9D37 - chains B and C of the 4 polymer chains in the assembly; structure by electron microscopy, 3.34 A resolution.

Chain B:
Protein: Glutamate receptor ionotropic, NMDA 2B
From: Homo sapiens
UniProtKB: Q13224 (NMDE2_HUMAN); residues 27-852 here = UniProt positions 27-852
Chain sequence (884 residues; each row starts with the number of its first residue; numbers below 1 keep their minus sign (Trp-8 is residue -8)):
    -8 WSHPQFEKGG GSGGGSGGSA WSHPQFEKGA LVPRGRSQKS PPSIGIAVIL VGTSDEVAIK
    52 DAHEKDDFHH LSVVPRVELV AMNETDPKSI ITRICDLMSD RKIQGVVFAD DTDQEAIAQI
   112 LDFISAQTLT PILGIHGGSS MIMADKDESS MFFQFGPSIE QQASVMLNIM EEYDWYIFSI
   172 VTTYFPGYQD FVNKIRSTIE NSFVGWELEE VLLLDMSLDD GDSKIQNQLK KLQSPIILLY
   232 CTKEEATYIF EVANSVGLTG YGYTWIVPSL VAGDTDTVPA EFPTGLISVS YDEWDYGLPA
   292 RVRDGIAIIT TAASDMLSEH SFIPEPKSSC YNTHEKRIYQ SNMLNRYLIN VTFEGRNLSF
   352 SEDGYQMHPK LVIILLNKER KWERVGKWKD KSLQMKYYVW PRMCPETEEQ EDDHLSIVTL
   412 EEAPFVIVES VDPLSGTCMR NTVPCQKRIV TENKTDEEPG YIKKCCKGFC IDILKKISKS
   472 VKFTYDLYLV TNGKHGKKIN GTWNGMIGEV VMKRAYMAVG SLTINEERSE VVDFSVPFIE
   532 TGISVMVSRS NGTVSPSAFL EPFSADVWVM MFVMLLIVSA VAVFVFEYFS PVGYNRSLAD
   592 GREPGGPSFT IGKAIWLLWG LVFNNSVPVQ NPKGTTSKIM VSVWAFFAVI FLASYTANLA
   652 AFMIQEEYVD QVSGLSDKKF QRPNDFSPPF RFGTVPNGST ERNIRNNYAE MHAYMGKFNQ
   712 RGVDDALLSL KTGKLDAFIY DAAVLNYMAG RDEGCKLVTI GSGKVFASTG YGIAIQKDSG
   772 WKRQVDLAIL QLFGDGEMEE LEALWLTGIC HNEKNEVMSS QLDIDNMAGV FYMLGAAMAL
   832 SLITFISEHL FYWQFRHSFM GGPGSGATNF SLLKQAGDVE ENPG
Not modelled in the structure: -8 to 33, 395-402, 441-450, 584-597, 842-875
Sequence notes: expression tag (-8 to 26, 853-875); engineered mutation Ser588 (Cys in Q13224), Ser838 (Cys in Q13224), Ser849 (Cys in Q13224)
UniProt features mapped onto this chain:
  - region: Lys604 to Pro623 (Pore-forming)
  - binding site (Zn(2+)): His127, Glu284
  - binding site (L-glutamate): Thr514, Arg519, Ser690, Thr691, Asp732
  - site: Asn615 (Functional determinant of NMDA receptors)
  - glycosylation (N-linked (GlcNAc...) asparagine): Asn74, Asn341, Asn348, Asn444, Asn491, Asn542, Asn688
  - natural variant: Ile50 (I50N: Found in a patient with schizophrenia; uncertain significance), Leu362 (L362M: Found in a patient with schizophrenia; uncertain significance), Glu413 (E413G: In MRD6), Cys436 (C436R: In MRD6), Cys456 (C456Y: In MRD6), Cys461 (C461F: In MRD6), Arg540 (R540H: In DEE27), Pro553 (P553L: In MRD6), Asn615 (N615I: In DEE27), Val618 (V618G: In DEE27), Tyr646 (Y646C: In DEE27), Asn649 (N649S: In DEE27; uncertain significance), 6 further natural variant entries in UniProt
  - mutagenesis: Pro553 (P553R: Changed glutamate-gated calcium ion channel activity characterized by increased glutamate and glycine potency and slowed response rise time and deactivation time course), Ala636 (A636P: Severely reduced localization to cell membrane; A636V: Reduced localization to cell membrane ...), Ala639 (A639V: Reduced localization to cell membrane. Affects glutamate-gated calcium ion channel activity resulting in increased agonist potency and mutant channels activated at lower glutamate and glycine ...), Ile641 (I641T: Reduced localization to cell membrane. Affects glutamate-gated calcium ion channel activity resulting in increased agonist potency and mutant channels activated at lower glutamate and glycine ...), Asn649 (N649T: Affects glutamate-gated calcium ion channel activity resulting in increased agonist potency and mutant channels activated at lower glutamate and glycine concentrations), Ala652 (A652G: No significant effect on glutamate and glycine agonist potency), Ile655 (I655F: Reduced localization to cell membrane), Met818 (M818V: Increased glutamate and glycine agonist potency)
Disulfides: Cys86-Cys321, Cys429-Cys456, Cys436-Cys457, Cys746-Cys801
Covalent attachments: N-acetylglucosamine (NAG) linked to Asn688
Residues lining bound ligands: glutamic acid (GLU): His486, Ser512, Thr514, Arg519, Val686, Gly689, Ser690, Thr691, Tyr731, Asp732

Chain C:
Protein: Glutamate receptor ionotropic, NMDA 1
From: Homo sapiens
UniProtKB: Q05586 (NMDZ1_HUMAN); numbering as in UniProt (aligned over 23-847)
Chain sequence (825 residues; numbered 23 to 847; the number before each row is that of its first residue):
    23 DPKIVNIGAV LSTRKHEQMF REAVNQANKR HGSWKIQLNA TSVTHKPNAI QMALSVCEDL
    83 ISSQVYAILV SHPPTPNDHF TPTPVSYTAG FYRIPVLGLT TRMSIYSDKS IHLSFLRTVP
   143 PYSHQSSVWF EMMRVYSWNH IILLVSDDHE GRAAQKRLET LLEERESKAE KVLQFDPGTK
   203 NVTALLMEAK ELEARVIILS ASEDDAATVY RAAAMLNMTG SGYVWLVGER EISGNALRYA
   263 PDGILGLQLI NGKNESAHIS DAVGVVAQAV HELLEKENIT DPPRGCVGNT NIWKTGPLFK
   323 RVLMSSKYAD GVTGRVEFNE DGDRKFANYS IMNLQNRKLV QVGIYNGTHV IPNDRKIIWP
   383 GGETEKPRGY QMSTRLKIVT IHQEPFVYVK PTLSDGTCKE EFTVNGDPVK KVICTGPNDT
   443 SPGSPRHTVP QCCYGFCIDL LIKLARTMNF TYEVHLVADG KFGTQERVNN SNKKEWNGMM
   503 GELLSGQADM IVAPLTINNE RAQYIEFSKP FKYQGLTILV KKEIPRSTLD SFMQPFQSTL
   563 WLLVGLSVHV VAVMLYLLDR FSPFGRFKVN SEEEEEDALT LSSAMWFSWG VLLNSGIGEG
   623 APRSFSARIL GMVWAGFAMI IVASYTANLA AFLVLDRPEE RITGINDPRL RNPSDKFIYA
   683 TVKQSSVDIY FRRQVELSTM YRHMEKHNYE SAAEAIQAVR DNKLHAFIWD SAVLEFEASQ
   743 KCDLVTTGEL FFRSGFGIGM RKDSPWKQNV SLSILKSHEN GFMEDLDKTW VRYQECDSRS
   803 NAPATLTFEN MAGVFMLVAG GIVAGIFLIF IEIAYKRHKD ANGAQ
Not modelled in the structure: 23-24, 586-599, 840-847
Sequence notes: engineered mutation Asn844 (Arg in Q05586), Gly845 (Arg in Q05586), Ala846 (Lys in Q05586)
UniProt features mapped onto this chain:
  - region: Leu603 to Pro624 (Pore-forming)
  - binding site (glycine): Pro516, Thr518, Arg523, Ser688, Asp732
  - glycosylation (N-linked (GlcNAc...) asparagine): Asn61, Asn203, Asn239, Asn276, Asn300, Asn350, Asn368, Asn440, Asn471, Asn491, Asn674, Asn771
  - natural variant: Arg217 (R217W: In NDHMSR), Asp227 (D227H: In NDHMSR; uncertain significance), Arg306 (R306Q: Found in a patient with schizophrenia; uncertain significance), Asp552 (D552E: In NDHMSD), Pro557 (P557R: In NDHMSD), Ser560 (S560SS: In NDHMSD), Gly618 (G618R: In NDHMSD), Gly620 (G620R: In NDHMSD), Ala637 (A637S: In NDHMSD; uncertain significance; A637V: In NDHMSD; uncertain significance), Gly638 (G638A: In NDHMSD; G638V: In NDHMSD), Met641 (M641I: In NDHMSD; M641L: In NDHMSD; M641V: In NDHMSD), Ile642 (I642T: In NDHMSD; uncertain significance), 13 further natural variant entries in UniProt
  - mutagenesis: Ile642 (I642L: Slight decrease in glutamate and glycine agonist potency; mutant channels are activated at 2-fold higher glutamate and glycine concentrations), Val644 (V644M: Increase in glutamate and glycine agonist potency; mutant channels are activated lower glutamate and glycine concentrations), Ala653 (A653G: Increase in glutamate and glycine agonist potency; mutant channels are activated lower glutamate and glycine concentrations), Met813 (M813V: Slight decrease in glycine agonist potency; no effect on glutamate agonist potency)
Disulfides: Cys79-Cys308, Cys420-Cys454, Cys436-Cys455, Cys744-Cys798
Covalent attachments: N-acetylglucosamine (NAG) linked to Asn771
Residues lining bound ligands: glycine (GLY): Phe484, Pro516, Thr518, Arg523, Ser687, Ser688, Trp731, Asp732

Chain B / chain C interface:
Contacting residue pairs (72; chain B residue first):
  Ile515(B) - Leu777(C)  hydrophobic
  Asn516(B) - Glu781(C)
  Glu517(B) - Lys778(C)
  Glu517(B) - Glu781(C)
  Ser520(B) - Leu777(C)
  Ser526(B) - Lys531(C)  hydrogen bond (backbone-side chain)
  Glu531(B) - Tyr535(C)
  Glu552(B) - Thr807(C)
  Phe554(B) - Thr807(C)  hydrogen bond (backbone-side chain)
  Phe554(B) - Leu808(C)
  Phe554(B) - Met813(C)  hydrophobic
  Ser555(B) - Leu808(C)
  Asp557(B) - Phe810(C)
  Met561(B) - Phe817(C)  hydrophobic
  Val569(B) - Val820(C)  hydrophobic
  Val576(B) - Ile831(C)
  Phe577(B) - Ile824(C)
  Phe577(B) - Gly827(C)
  Phe577(B) - Ile828(C)
  Phe577(B) - Ile831(C)  hydrophobic
  Phe580(B) - Ile835(C)
  Ser581(B) - Glu834(C)  hydrogen bond
  Pro582(B) - Glu834(C)
  Asn615(B) - Asn616(C)
  Asn622(B) - Gly618(C)  hydrogen bond (side chain-backbone)
  Asn622(B) - Ile619(C)
  Thr627(B) - Gly827(C)  hydrogen bond (side chain-backbone)
  Thr627(B) - Ile831(C)
  Ile630(B) - Trp608(C)  hydrophobic
  Met631(B) - Gly823(C)
  Met631(B) - Ile824(C)  hydrophobic
  Ser633(B) - Leu615(C)
  Ala636(B) - Leu615(C)
  Ala636(B) - Ser617(C)
  Phe637(B) - Leu615(C)  hydrophobic
  Phe637(B) - Leu819(C)  hydrophobic
  Phe638(B) - Val816(C)  hydrophobic
  Phe638(B) - Phe817(C)  hydrophobic
  Ile641(B) - Tyr647(C)
  Ile641(B) - Val816(C)  hydrophobic
  Ala644(B) - Thr648(C)  hydrogen bond (backbone-side chain)
  Ser645(B) - Leu651(C)
  Ser645(B) - Met813(C)
  Ala648(B) - Thr648(C)
  Ala648(B) - Leu651(C)  hydrophobic
  Ala648(B) - Ala652(C)
  Asn649(B) - Leu655(C)
  Asn649(B) - Ala806(C)  hydrogen bond (side chain-backbone)
  Ala652(B) - Val656(C)  hydrophobic
  Phe653(B) - Pro805(C)  hydrophobic
  Phe653(B) - Ala806(C)
  Gln656(B) - Asn803(C)
  Gln656(B) - Ala804(C)  hydrogen bond (side chain-backbone)
  Gln656(B) - Pro805(C)
  Asn694(B) - Glu781(C)
  Asn698(B) - Glu781(C)  hydrogen bond (side chain-backbone)
  Phe757(B) - Glu786(C)
  Ser759(B) - Tyr535(C)
  Ser759(B) - His780(C)
  Gly761(B) - Tyr535(C)
  Arg774(B) - Ala524(C)  hydrogen bond (side chain-backbone)
  Arg774(B) - Gln525(C)  hydrogen bond (side chain-backbone)
  Arg774(B) - Lys764(C)
  Leu778(B) - Asn521(C)
  Leu781(B) - Asn520(C)
  Leu781(B) - Ala524(C)  hydrophobic
  Phe784(B) - Arg755(C)
  Gly785(B) - Tyr692(C)
  Gly785(B) - Gln696(C)
  Asp786(B) - Gln696(C)
  Glu790(B) - Phe753(C)
  Glu793(B) - Arg755(C)  salt bridge
Interface residues without a listed pair, chain B (64 interface residues in all): Glu521, Phe525, Val558, Met562, Met565, Ile568, Val572, Asn616, Lys629, Val632, Trp635, Val640, Thr647, Ala758, Thr760, Gln782, Gly787
Interface residues without a listed pair, chain C (56 interface residues in all): Tyr526, Trp563, Val644, Arg695, Phe754, Ser756, Leu774, Thr809, Leu830

In short:
Chain B and chain C form an interface of 64 and 56 residues respectively, with 11 hydrogen bonds and 1 salt
bridge. Polar contacts include Glu793(B)-Arg755(C), Ser526(B)-Lys531(C) and Phe554(B)-Thr807(C). Bound to
chain B: glutamic acid. Chain C binds glycine. Covalently linked N-acetylglucosamine: at Asn688(B).
Chain B is Glutamate receptor ionotropic, NMDA 2B and chain C is Glutamate receptor ionotropic, NMDA 1, both
from Homo sapiens; the structure, Nonactive state of Gly-,Glu- bound GluN1a-2B-2D NMDAR, was determined by
electron microscopy, deposited together with 9D38, 9D39, 9D3A, 9D3B and 9D3C.
